Entry 2ZPK (X-ray diffraction, 1.80 A resolution); this record covers chains L and H of the 3 polymer chains in the assembly.

Chain L:
Protein: IgG1-lambda P20.1 Fab (light chain)
From: Mus musculus
Notes: antibody fragment or engineered binder
Sequence (212 residues; each row starts with the number of its first residue; note: 1 number in that range is skipped by the numbering (no residue carries it; nothing is unmodelled there); a row labelled like 27A-27C holds insertion residues (27A, then the next letters in order)):
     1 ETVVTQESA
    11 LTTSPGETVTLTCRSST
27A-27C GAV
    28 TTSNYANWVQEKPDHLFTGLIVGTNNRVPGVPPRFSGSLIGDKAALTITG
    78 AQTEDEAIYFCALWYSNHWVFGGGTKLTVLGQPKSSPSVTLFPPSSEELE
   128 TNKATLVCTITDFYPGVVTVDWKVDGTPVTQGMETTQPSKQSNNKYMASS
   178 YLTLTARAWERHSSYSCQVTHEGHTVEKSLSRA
Cystine bridges: Cys23-Cys88, Cys135-Cys194
Modified residues: Glu1 (pyroglutamic acid; PCA)

Chain H:
Protein: IgG1-lambda P20.1 Fab (heavy chain)
From: Mus musculus
Notes: fragment: Variable and Constant region; antibody fragment or engineered binder
Sequence (216 residues; numbered 1 to 213 plus 4 insertion-coded residues; 1 number in that range is skipped by the numbering (no residue carries it; nothing is unmodelled there); the number before each row is that of its first residue; a row labelled like 82A-82C holds insertion residues (82A, then the next letters in order)):
     1 EIQLVQSGPEVQKPGETVRISCKASGYTFTTAGMQWVQKMPGKSLKWIGW
    51 IN
   52A T
    53 RSGVPKYAEDFKGRFAFSLETSASIAYLHI
82A-82C NNL
    83 KNEDTATYFCAREGPGF
   101 VYWGQGTLVTVSAAKTTPPSVYPLAPGSAAQTNSMVTLGCLVKGYFPEPV
   151 TVTWNSGSLSSGVHTFPAVLQSDLYTLSSSVTVPSSTWPSETVTCNVAHP
   201 ASSTKVDKKIVPR
Not modelled in the structure: 127-134
Cystine bridges: Cys22-Cys92, Cys140-Cys195
Modified residues: Glu1 (pyroglutamic acid; PCA)

Interface between chain L and chain H:
Contacting residue pairs (72):
  Tyr32(L) with Pro97(H), hydrophobic
  Asn34(L) with Pro97(H), hydrogen bond (side chain-backbone); Gly98(H); Phe99(H), hydrogen bond (side chain-backbone)
  Val36(L) with Phe99(H); Trp103(H)
  Glu38(L) with Lys39(H)
  His42(L) with Phe91(H); Gln105(H), hydrogen bond (side chain-backbone)
  Phe44(L) with Leu45(H), hydrophobic; Phe91(H), hydrophobic; Trp103(H)
  Gly46(L) with Phe99(H); Val101(H); Trp103(H)
  Val49(L) with Gly96(H); Pro97(H); Val101(H), hydrophobic
  Val55(L) with Val101(H), hydrophobic; Tyr102(H), hydrophobic
  Phe87(L) with Ser44(H); Leu45(H), hydrophobic
  Trp91(L) with Trp50(H), hydrophobic
  His95(L) with Trp47(H); Ala60(H); Asp62(H), salt bridge
  Trp96(L) with Gln35(H); Trp47(H); Pro97(H); Gly98(H); Phe99(H), hydrophobic
  Phe98(L) with Leu45(H); Phe99(H), hydrophobic
  Gly99(L) with Ser44(H), hydrogen bond (backbone-side chain)
  Gly100(L) with Ser44(H)
  Thr117(L) with Thr137(H)
  Phe119(L) with Leu124(H); Ala125(H); Thr137(H); Leu138(H)
  Pro120(L) with Ala125(H); Arg213(H)
  Ser122(L) with Tyr122(H); Pro123(H)
  Glu124(L) with Tyr122(H); Pro123(H); Lys208(H), salt bridge
  Glu125(L) with Tyr122(H); Lys143(H), salt bridge
  Thr128(L) with Tyr122(H)
  Lys130(L) with Lys143(H)
  Thr132(L) with Leu141(H)
  Val134(L) with Ser178(H)
  Thr136(L) with Phe166(H)
  Thr138(L) with His164(H); Phe166(H)
  Glu161(L) with Val169(H); Gln171(H)
  Thr163(L) with Pro167(H); Val169(H)
  Ser166(L) with Pro167(H)
  Gln168(L) with His164(H)
  Met174(L) with His164(H); Thr165(H); Phe166(H), hydrophobic
  Ala175(L) with Phe166(H)
  Ser176(L) with Phe166(H)
  Tyr178(L) with Leu141(H), hydrophobic; Leu177(H); Ser178(H), hydrogen bond
  Ser208(L) with Arg213(H), hydrogen bond (backbone-side chain)
  Arg209(L) with Arg213(H)
Interface residues without a listed pair, chain L (47 interface residues in all): Leu43, Thr45, Gly50, Pro56, Ala89, Ile137, Asp139, Gln164, Trp186
Interface residues without a listed pair, chain H (43 interface residues in all): Val37, Gly42, Lys46, Glu61, Thr89, Gly106, Gly139, Thr176

In short:
Chain L and chain H form an interface of 47 and 43 residues respectively; the contacts include 6 hydrogen
bonds and 3 salt bridges. Polar pairs include His95(L)-Asp62(H), Glu124(L)-Lys208(H) and Glu125(L)-Lys143(H).
Chain L is IgG1-lambda P20.1 Fab (light chain) and chain H is IgG1-lambda P20.1 Fab (heavy chain), both from
Mus musculus; the structure, Crystal structure of P20.1 Fab fragment in complex with its antigen peptide, was
determined by X-ray diffraction.
